4OHD - chain A; structure by X-ray diffraction, 2.70 A resolution.

Chain A:
Name: Tyrosine-protein phosphatase non-receptor type 11
Organism: Homo sapiens
Notes: EC 3.1.3.48; fragment: n-sh2, c-sh2 and ptp domain
Reference sequence: Q06124 (PTN11_HUMAN); aligned to UniProt positions 1-528 over residues 1-528 (the alignment contains insertions or deletions, so no single offset holds)
Sequence (536 residues; row label = number of the first residue in the row):
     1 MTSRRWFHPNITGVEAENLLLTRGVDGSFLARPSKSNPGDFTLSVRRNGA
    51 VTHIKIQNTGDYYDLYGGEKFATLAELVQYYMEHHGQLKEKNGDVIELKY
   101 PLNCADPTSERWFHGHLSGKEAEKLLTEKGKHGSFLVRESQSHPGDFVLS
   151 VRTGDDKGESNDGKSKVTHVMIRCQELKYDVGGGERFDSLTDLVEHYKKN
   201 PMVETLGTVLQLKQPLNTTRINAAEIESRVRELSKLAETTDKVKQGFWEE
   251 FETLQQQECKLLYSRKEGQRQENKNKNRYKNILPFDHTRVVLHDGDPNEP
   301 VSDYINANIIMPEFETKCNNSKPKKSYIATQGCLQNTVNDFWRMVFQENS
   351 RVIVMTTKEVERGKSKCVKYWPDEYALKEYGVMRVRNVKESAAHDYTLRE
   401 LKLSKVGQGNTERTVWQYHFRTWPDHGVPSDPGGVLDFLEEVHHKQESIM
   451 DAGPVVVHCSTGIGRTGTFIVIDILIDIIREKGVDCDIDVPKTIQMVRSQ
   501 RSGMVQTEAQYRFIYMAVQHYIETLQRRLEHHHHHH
Not modelled in the structure: 1, 155-161, 236-245, 294-301, 316-322, 528-536
Construct notes: engineered mutation Thr461 (Ala465 in Q06124); expression tag (529-536)
UniProt features mapped onto this chain:
  - active site: Cys459 (Phosphocysteine intermediate)
  - binding site (substrate): Asp425, Cys459, Ser460, Gly462 to Arg465, Gln506
  - modified residue: Thr2 (N-acetylthreonine), Tyr62 (Phosphotyrosine), Tyr66 (Phosphotyrosine)
What the authors report for this chain:
  - disease-associated variants - Y279C, A461T (930-fold), R498L: decreased catalytic activity
  - disease-associated variants - R498L (Kd 200 uM): abolished binding to N-SH2 domain
  - mutagenesis - E76K (Kd 200 uM): abolished binding to SHP2 PTP domain
  - mutagenesis - E76K, Y279C/C459S: increased binding to Gab1
  - mutagenesis - E76K: increased signaling
  - mutagenesis - Y279C/C459S: abolished signaling in response to ERK1/2
  - mutagenesis - C459S: abolished signaling
  - catalytic residues: Asp425, Cys459, Arg465, Gln506, Gln510 (citing earlier work)
  - conformationally variable residues (side-chain flip): Tyr62, Arg278, Tyr279
  - mutagenesis - A461T: decreased catalytic activity

Summary:
UniProt lists active-site residue Cys459 and 8 substrate-binding residues. The paper reports catalytic
residues Asp425, Cys459 and Arg465 among others; Y279C, A461T and R498L reduce catalytic activity; 6
substitutions were tested in all.
Chain A is Tyrosine-protein phosphatase non-receptor type 11 (Homo sapiens); the structure, LEOPARD
Syndrome-Associated SHP2/A461T mutant, was determined by X-ray diffraction, deposited together with 4OHE,
4OHH, 4OHI and 4OHL.
